PDB entry 6KTS | X-ray diffraction, 1.65 A resolution | chains N and B of the 6 polymer chains in the assembly

== Chain N (and B) ==
Name: Envelope glycoprotein
Notes: chain B of this document is another copy of the same molecule, construct and numbering; everything in this record applies to it too
Reference sequence: C7F2J9 (C7F2J9_9HIV1); residues 546-581 here correspond to UniProt positions 2-37 (UniProt number = residue number - 544)
Chain sequence (37 residues; each row starts with the number of its first residue):
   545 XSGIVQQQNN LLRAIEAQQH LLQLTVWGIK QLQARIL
Sequence notes: acetylation (545)
Modified residues: ACE (acetyl group) at position 545

== Interface between chain N and chain B ==
Pairs across the interface - 20 pairs, chain N then chain B:
  I548(N) - I548(B)  hydrophobic
  I548(N) - Q552(B)  hydrogen bond (backbone-side chain)
  Q551(N) - Q552(B)
  Q552(N) - Q552(B)
  I559(N) - I559(B)  hydrophobic
  Q562(N) - I559(B)  hydrogen bond (side chain-backbone)
  Q562(N) - Q562(B)
  Q562(N) - Q563(B)  hydrogen bond
  Q562(N) - L566(B)
  L565(N) - Q563(B)
  L566(N) - L566(B)  hydrophobic
  T569(N) - T569(B)
  T569(N) - V570(B)
  T569(N) - I573(B)
  L576(N) - I573(B)
  L576(N) - L576(B)  hydrophobic
  L576(N) - Q577(B)
  L576(N) - I580(B)  hydrophobic
  R579(N) - L581(B)
  I580(N) - I580(B)  hydrophobic
Also at the interface, not in a pair above, chain N (14 interface residues in all): L555, A558, I573
Also at the interface, not in a pair above, chain B (17 interface residues in all): V549, L555, L556, Q567

== Summary ==
Chain N and chain B form an interface of 14 and 17 residues respectively; the contacts include 3 hydrogen
bonds. Polar contacts include I548(N)-Q552(B), Q562(N)-I559(B) and Q562(N)-Q563(B).
Chain N and chain B are both Envelope glycoprotein; the structure, Structure of C34N126K/N36, was determined
by X-ray diffraction.
